PDB entry 3HAY | X-ray diffraction, 4.99 A resolution (low resolution: residue-level contacts below are approximate; hydrogen-bond / salt-bridge calls are withheld) | chains A and C of the 6 polymer chains in the assembly

Chain A:
Protein: Probable tRNA pseudouridine synthase B
Source organism: Pyrococcus furiosus
Notes: EC 5.4.99.-
UniProt: Q7LWY0 (TRUB_PYRFU); residues 4-343 here correspond to UniProt positions 1-340 (UniProt number = residue number - 3)
Chain sequence (346 residues; row label = number of the first residue in the row):
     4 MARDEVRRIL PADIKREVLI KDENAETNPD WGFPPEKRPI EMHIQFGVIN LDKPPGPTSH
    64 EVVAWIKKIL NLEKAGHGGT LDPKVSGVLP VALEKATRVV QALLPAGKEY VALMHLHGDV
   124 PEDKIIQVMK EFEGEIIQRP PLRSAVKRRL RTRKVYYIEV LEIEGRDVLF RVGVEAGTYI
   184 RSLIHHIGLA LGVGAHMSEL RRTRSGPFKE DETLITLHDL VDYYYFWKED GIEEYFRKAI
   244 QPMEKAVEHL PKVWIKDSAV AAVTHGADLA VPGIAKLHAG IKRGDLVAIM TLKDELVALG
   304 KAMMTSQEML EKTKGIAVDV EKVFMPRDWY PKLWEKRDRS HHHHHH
Disordered / not traced: 4-10, 338-349
Differences from the reference sequence: expression tag (344-349)
Curated features (UniProtKB/Swiss-Prot):
  - active site: Asp85 (Nucleophile)
What the authors report for this chain:
  - mutagenesis - R142Q, R152Q: unchanged catalytic activity with the 14-nt RNA strand
  - mutagenesis - R154Q: abolished catalytic activity with the 14-nt RNA strand
  - mutagenesis - Q141N, L145G, R151Q, L153G, R156Q: decreased catalytic activity with the 14-nt RNA strand

Chain C:
Protein: Ribosome biogenesis protein Nop10
Source organism: Pyrococcus furiosus
UniProt: Q8U1R4 (NOP10_PYRFU); numbering as in UniProt (aligned over 1-60)
Chain sequence (60 residues; row label = number of the first residue in the row):
     1 MKFRIRKCPK CGRYTLKEVC PVCGEKTKVA HPPRFSPEDP YGEYRRRWKR EVLGIGRKEK
Disordered / not traced: 1-2, 56-60
Differences from the reference sequence: engineered mutation Lys2 (Arg in Q8U1R4)
Metal / ion sites: Zn2+: Cys8, Cys11, Cys20, Cys23

How chain A and chain C interact:
Residue-residue contacts - 43 pairs, chain A then chain C:
  Asp55(A) with Pro32(C)
  Pro57(A) with Pro32(C); Pro33(C)
  Pro58(A) with His31(C)
  Ser89(A) with His31(C)
  Val114(A) with Tyr14(C)
  Leu116(A) with Arg4(C)
  Leu164(A) with Arg13(C)
  Glu165(A) with Thr15(C); Leu16(C)
  Glu167(A) with Leu16(C); Lys17(C)
  Asp170(A) with Arg4(C)
  Leu172(A) with Tyr14(C); Thr15(C); Leu16(C)
  Glu202(A) with Phe3(C); Arg4(C); Ile5(C); His31(C)
  Leu203(A) with His31(C)
  Arg204(A) with Ala30(C); His31(C); Pro32(C)
  Thr206(A) with Tyr14(C)
  Glu213(A) with Lys7(C); Tyr14(C)
  Leu220(A) with Phe35(C)
  His221(A) with Pro33(C); Arg34(C); Phe35(C); Asp39(C); Arg45(C)
  Asp222(A) with Lys49(C)
  Val224(A) with Phe35(C)
  Asp225(A) with Arg45(C); Arg46(C); Lys49(C)
  Tyr228(A) with Arg46(C)
  Phe229(A) with Arg46(C); Arg50(C)
  Asp233(A) with Arg50(C)
  Tyr238(A) with Leu53(C)
Other interface residues (no listed pair), chain A (30 interface residues in all): Lys56, Trp68, Arg174, Thr219, Tyr226
Other interface residues (no listed pair), chain C (23 interface residues in all): Pro21, Pro37

Overview:
30 residues of chain A and 23 residues of chain C are in contact. The paper reports that Q141N, L145G and
R151Q of chain A, among others, reduce catalytic activity with the 14-nt RNA strand; R154Q of chain A
abolishes catalytic activity with the 14-nt RNA strand; 8 substitutions were tested in all.
Chain A is Probable tRNA pseudouridine synthase B and chain C is Ribosome biogenesis protein Nop10, both from
Pyrococcus furiosus; the structure, Crystal structure of a substrate-bound full H/ACA RNP from Pyrococcus
furiosus, was determined by X-ray diffraction (same publication as 3HAX).
